PDB entry 9FP2 | electron microscopy, 3.76 A resolution | chains Q and V of the 8 polymer chains in the assembly

[Chain Q]
Name: Cell division protein
Organism: Escherichia coli
Reference sequence: A0A0B1KWQ0 (A0A0B1KWQ0_ECOLX); numbering as in UniProt (aligned over 1-250)
Amino-acid sequence (250 residues; row label = number of the first residue in the row):
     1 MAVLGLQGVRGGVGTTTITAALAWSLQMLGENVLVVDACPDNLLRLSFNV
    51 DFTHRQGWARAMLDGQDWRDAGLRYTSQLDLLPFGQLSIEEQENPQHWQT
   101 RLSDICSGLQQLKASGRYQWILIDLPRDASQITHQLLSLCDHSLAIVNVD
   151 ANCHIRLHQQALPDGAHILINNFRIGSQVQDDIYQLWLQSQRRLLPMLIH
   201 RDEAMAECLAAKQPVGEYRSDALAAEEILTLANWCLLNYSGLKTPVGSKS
Not modelled in the structure: 1, 242-250
Metal / ion sites: Mg2+: Thr16 (together with ATP)
Ligand contacts:
  - ATP (adenosine-5'-triphosphate), molecule 1: Arg10, Gly11, Gly12, Val13, Gly14, Thr15, Thr16, Thr17, Cys39, Asp41, Leu43, Asn171, Asn172, Ile199, His200, Arg201, Asp202, Met205, Ala206
  - ATP, molecule 2: Arg10, Asp150, Ala151, Asn152, Arg156

[Chain V]
Name: Protein YhjR
Organism: Escherichia coli
Notes: engineered mutation(s): N-terminal His-tag
Amino-acid sequence (77 residues; each row starts with the number of its first residue; numbers below 1 keep their minus sign (Met-14 is residue -14)):
   -14 MGSSHHHHHHHHAAGSNNNEPDTLPDPAIGYIFQNDIVALKQAFSLPDID
    36 YADISQREQLAAALKRWPLLAEFAQQK
Not modelled in the structure: -14 to 38, 61-62

[How chain Q and chain V interact]
Residue-residue contacts (13):
  His154(Q) with Leu55(V)
  Ile155(Q) with Leu54(V), hydrophobic; Phe58(V), hydrophobic
  His158(Q) with Phe58(V)
  Asp182(Q) with Ala48(V); Arg51(V), salt bridge; Trp52(V), hydrogen bond
  Gln185(Q) with Gln41(V); Gln44(V), hydrogen bond; Leu45(V)
  Leu186(Q) with Leu45(V), hydrophobic; Leu49(V), hydrophobic
  Gln189(Q) with Leu45(V)
Also at the interface, not in a pair above, chain Q (10 interface residues in all): Ala151, Gln178, Ile183

[Overview]
Chain Q and chain V each contribute 10 residues to their interface; the contacts include 2 hydrogen bonds and
1 salt bridge. Polar pairs include Asp182(Q)-Arg51(V), Asp182(Q)-Trp52(V) and Gln185(Q)-Gln44(V). Ligands of
chain Q: ATP.
Here chain Q is Cell division protein and chain V is Protein YhjR, both from Escherichia coli. Entry 9FP2
(Cryo-EM structure of the BcsEFRQ regulatory subcomplex for E. coli cellulose secretion in non-saturating
c-di-GMP (local)) was determined by electron microscopy together with 9FMV, 9FMZ, 9FNN, 9FO7 and 9FP0 from the
same study.
